Entry 6UFC (X-ray diffraction, 1.32 A resolution); this record covers chain A.

== Chain A ==
Protein: Carbonic anhydrase 2
Source organism: Homo sapiens
Notes: EC 4.2.1.1
Reference sequence: P00918 (CAH2_HUMAN); the author numbering skips numbers that UniProt does not, so the offset changes along the chain: 1-125 = UniProt 1-125; 127-261 = UniProt 126-260
Sequence (260 residues; each row starts with the number of its first residue; note: 1 number in that range is skipped by the numbering (no residue carries it; nothing is unmodelled there)):
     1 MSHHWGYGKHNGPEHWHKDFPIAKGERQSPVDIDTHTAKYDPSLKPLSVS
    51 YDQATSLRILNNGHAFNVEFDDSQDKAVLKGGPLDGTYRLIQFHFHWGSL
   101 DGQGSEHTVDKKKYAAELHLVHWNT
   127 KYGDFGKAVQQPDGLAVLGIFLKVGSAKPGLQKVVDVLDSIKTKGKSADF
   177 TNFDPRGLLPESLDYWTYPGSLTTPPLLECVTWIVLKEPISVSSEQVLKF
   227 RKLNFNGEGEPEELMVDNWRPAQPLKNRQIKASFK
Disordered / not traced: 1
Swiss-Prot annotation at these positions:
  - active site: His-64 (Proton donor/acceptor)
  - binding site (Zn(2+)): His-94, His-96, His-119
  - binding site (substrate): Thr-199, Thr-200
  - site: Tyr-7 (Fine-tunes the proton-transfer properties of H-64), Asn-62 (Fine-tunes the proton-transfer properties of H-64), Asn-67 (Fine-tunes the proton-transfer properties of H-64), Gln-92 (Involved in the binding of some activators, including histamine and L-histidine)
  - modified residue: Ser-2 (N-acetylserine), Ser-166 (Phosphoserine), Ser-173 (Phosphoserine)
Metal / ion sites: Zn2+: His-94, His-96, His-119 (together with Q6A); Na+ near Asp-101 (its only coordinating residue here)
Residues lining bound ligands: Q6A ((2Z)-2-[(4-methoxyphenyl)methylidene]-3-oxo-N-(4-sulfamoylphenyl)butanamide): Asn-62, Asn-67, Gln-92, His-94, His-96, Glu-106, His-119, Val-121, Phe-131, Val-135, Val-143, Ser-197, Leu-198, Thr-199, Thr-200, Pro-202, Leu-204, Trp-209

== Overview ==
Chain A binds compound Q6A. His-94, His-96 and His-119 form the Zn2+ site. UniProt lists active-site residue
His-64, 3 Zn2+-binding residues and substrate-binding residues Thr-199 and Thr-200.
Chain A is Carbonic anhydrase 2 (Homo sapiens); the structure, Carbonic anhydrase 2 with inhibitor
(2Z)-2-[(4-methoxyphenyl)methylidene]-3-oxo-N-(4-sulfamoylphenyl)butanamide (11d/D4), was determined by X-ray
diffraction (same publication as 6UFB and 6UFD).
